Entry 4LM6 (X-ray diffraction, 1.70 A resolution); this record covers chains A and B of the 4 polymer chains in the assembly.

Chain A:
Protein: cryptophyte phycocyanin alpha chain
Source organism: Hemiselmis virescens
Chain sequence (62 residues; numbered 1 to 62; the number before each row is that of its first residue):
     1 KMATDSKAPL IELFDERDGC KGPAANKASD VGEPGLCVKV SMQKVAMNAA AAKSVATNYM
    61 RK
Covalent attachments: phycocyanobilin (CYC) linked to Cys20
Residues lining bound ligands:
  - phycocyanobilin (CYC), molecule 1: Met2, Ala3, Thr4, Asp5, Ser6, Lys7
  - phycocyanobilin (CYC), molecule 2: Glu12, Phe14, Glu16, Lys21, Gly22, Pro23, Asn26, Lys27, Ala28, Ser29, Asp30, Gly35, Leu36, Cys37, Lys39
  - phycocyanobilin (CYC), molecule 3: Leu13, Phe14, Arg17, Leu36, Cys37, Val38
  - phycocyanobilin (CYC), molecule 4: Met47, Asn48, Ala49
  - 15,16-dihydrobiliverdin (DBV): Tyr59, Met60, Arg61, Lys62
Reported in the primary citation:
  - binding site for phycocyanobilin: Glu16, Cys20, Met47

Chain B:
Protein: cryptophyte phycocyanin beta chain
Source organism: Hemiselmis virescens
Chain sequence (177 residues; each row starts with the number of its first residue):
     1 MLDAFSKVIT SADGKAAYVG GADLQALKKF VSDGNKRMDA VNAIVSNASC IVSDAVSGMV
    61 CENPALIAPN GGVYSNRKMA ACLRDAEIIL RYVSYSLLSG DSSVLEDRCL NGLKETYASL
   121 GVPAAGNARA VAIMKATVNG FINNTAQQKK LSTPAGDCSA LASEAGGYFD KVSSALA
Covalent attachments: 15,16-dihydrobiliverdin (DBV) linked to Cys50, Cys61; phycocyanobilin (CYC) linked to Cys82, Cys158
Residues lining bound ligands:
  - phycocyanobilin (CYC), molecule 1: Leu24, Lys28, Asn35, Lys36, Met38, Asp39, Ala40, Ile142, Asn143, Asn144, Thr153, Pro154, Ala155, Gly156, Asp157
  - phycocyanobilin (CYC), molecule 2: Met59, Gly72, Val73, Arg77, Lys78, Ala81, Arg84, Asp85, Ile88, Tyr92, Arg108, Cys109, Leu113, Thr116, Tyr117, Leu120, Val122, Pro123, Gly126, Asn127, Ala130
  - phycocyanobilin (CYC), molecule 3: Asn76, Arg77, Ala80
  - 15,16-dihydrobiliverdin (DBV): Asp54, Ser57, Gly58, Glu62, Arg129, Ile133, Ala136, Thr137, Phe141, Thr145, Ala146, Gln147, Gln148, Lys149

Chain A / chain B interface:
Residue-residue contacts (86):
  Lys1(A) with Asp107(B); Asn111(B)
  Met2(A) with Asp107(B); Arg108(B); Cys109(B); Asn111(B), hydrogen bond (backbone-backbone); Gly112(B); Leu113(B), hydrogen bond (side chain-backbone); Thr116(B)
  Ala3(A) with Arg108(B), hydrogen bond (backbone-backbone)
  Asp5(A) with Arg108(B), salt bridge
  Ser6(A) with Arg84(B)
  Lys7(A) with Ala12(B), hydrogen bond (side chain-backbone); Tyr92(B), hydrogen bond (backbone-side chain); Arg108(B), hydrogen bond (backbone-side chain)
  Ala8(A) with Arg91(B), hydrogen bond (backbone-side chain); Tyr92(B), hydrophobic
  Pro9(A) with Arg91(B); Tyr92(B); Tyr95(B), hydrophobic
  Leu10(A) with Arg91(B)
  Ile11(A) with Ser94(B); Tyr95(B), hydrophobic; Leu98(B), hydrophobic
  Leu13(A) with Met38(B); Asn42(B)
  Lys27(A) with Tyr18(B)
  Ala28(A) with Tyr18(B)
  Ser29(A) with Gly20(B); Gly21(B), hydrogen bond (backbone-backbone)
  Asp30(A) with Gly21(B)
  Val31(A) with Gly21(B); Ala22(B), hydrogen bond (backbone-backbone); Gln25(B)
  Gly32(A) with Gln25(B)
  Glu33(A) with Gly21(B); Gln25(B); Lys28(B), salt bridge
  Leu36(A) with Leu24(B), hydrophobic; Lys28(B)
  Cys37(A) with Val19(B)
  Val38(A) with Ala17(B); Tyr18(B); Val19(B), hydrogen bond (backbone-backbone); Leu24(B), hydrophobic; Met38(B), hydrophobic
  Lys39(A) with Ala16(B); Ala17(B); Tyr18(B)
  Val40(A) with Phe5(B), hydrophobic; Val8(B); Lys15(B); Ala16(B); Ala17(B), hydrogen bond (backbone-backbone); Leu98(B), hydrophobic
  Ser41(A) with Gly14(B); Lys15(B); Ala16(B)
  Met42(A) with Val8(B); Ile9(B), hydrophobic; Ala12(B), hydrophobic; Gly14(B), hydrogen bond (backbone-backbone); Tyr92(B); Arg108(B)
  Gln43(A) with Gly14(B); Arg91(B), hydrogen bond (backbone-side chain)
  Val45(A) with Arg84(B); Glu87(B); Ile88(B), hydrophobic; Arg91(B)
  Met47(A) with Arg77(B); Ala80(B), hydrophobic; Ala81(B)
  Ala51(A) with Leu83(B)
  Ala52(A) with Asn76(B); Met79(B); Ala80(B); Leu83(B)
  Lys53(A) with Asn76(B)
  Val55(A) with Ser57(B); Met79(B), hydrophobic
  Ala56(A) with Ile67(B), hydrophobic
  Tyr59(A) with Ser57(B); Val60(B), hydrophobic; Cys61(B); Pro64(B)
Also at the interface, not in a pair above, chain A (36 interface residues in all): Asn48, Met60
Also at the interface, not in a pair above, chain B (50 interface residues in all): Asp13, Val41, Val45, Ser53, Val56, Leu110

Summary:
36 residues of chain A face 50 of chain B across their interface, with 13 hydrogen bonds and 2 salt bridges.
Polar pairs include Asp5(A)-Arg108(B), Glu33(A)-Lys28(B) and Met2(A)-Leu113(B). One phycocyanobilin molecule
is bound between chain A and chain B. The paper reports a binding site for phycocyanobilin at Glu16(A),
Cys20(A) and Met47(A).
Chain A is cryptophyte phycocyanin alpha chain and chain B is cryptophyte phycocyanin beta chain, both from
Hemiselmis virescens; the structure, Light harvesting complex PC612 from the cryptophyte Hemiselmis virescens
M1635, was determined by X-ray diffraction (same publication as 4LMS and 4LMX).
